PDB entry 7UTD | electron microscopy, 2.19 A resolution | chains A and B of the 20 polymer chains in the assembly

[Chain A]
Protein: Hydrogenase-2, large subunit
From: Mycolicibacterium smegmatis MC2 155
Notes: EC 1.12.99.6
Reference sequence: A0QUM7 (A0QUM7_MYCS2); residues 4-516 here = UniProt positions 4-516
Amino-acid sequence (513 residues; numbered 4 to 516; the number before each row is that of its first residue):
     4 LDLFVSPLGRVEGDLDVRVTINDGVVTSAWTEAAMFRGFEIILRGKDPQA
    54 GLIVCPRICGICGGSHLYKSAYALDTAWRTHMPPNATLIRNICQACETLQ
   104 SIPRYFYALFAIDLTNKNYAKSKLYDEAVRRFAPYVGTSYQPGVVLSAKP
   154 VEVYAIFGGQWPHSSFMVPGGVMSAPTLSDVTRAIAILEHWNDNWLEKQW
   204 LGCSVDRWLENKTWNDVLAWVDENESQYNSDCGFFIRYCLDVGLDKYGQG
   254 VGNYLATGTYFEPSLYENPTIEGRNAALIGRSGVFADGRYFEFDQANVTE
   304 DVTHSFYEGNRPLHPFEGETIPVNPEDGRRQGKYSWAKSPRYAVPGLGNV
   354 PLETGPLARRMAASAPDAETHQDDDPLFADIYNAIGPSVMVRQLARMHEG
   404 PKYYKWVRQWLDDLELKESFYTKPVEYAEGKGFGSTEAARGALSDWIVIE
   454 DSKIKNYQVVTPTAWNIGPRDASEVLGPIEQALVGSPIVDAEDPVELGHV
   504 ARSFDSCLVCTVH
Differences from the reference sequence: conflict His166 (His in A0QUM7)
Modified residues: His166 (D-histidine; DHI)
Bound ions: Mg2+: Glu43, Val462; nickel (III) ion: Cys62, Cys65, Cys510, Cys513; carbonmonoxide-(dicyano) iron Fe: Cys65, Cys513
Residues lining bound ligands: carbonmonoxide-(dicyano) iron (FCO): Cys65, His69, Ala441, Ala442, Arg443, Gly444, Leu446, Thr464, Pro465, Thr466, Cys510, Cys513

[Chain B]
Protein: Hydrogenase-2, small subunit
From: Mycolicibacterium smegmatis MC2 155
Notes: EC 1.12.99.6
Reference sequence: I7G634 (I7G634_MYCS2); numbering as in UniProt (aligned over 2-323)
Amino-acid sequence (369 residues; numbered -45 to 323; the number before each row is that of its first residue; numbers below 1 keep their minus sign (Met-45 is residue -45)):
   -45 MSAWSHPQFEKGGGSGGGSGGSAWSHPQFEKSGGGGGENLYFQGSGGASV
     5 LWFQGGACSGNTMSFLNADEPNVVDLIVDFGLDLLWHPSLGLELGNNAQK
    55 VFWDCAKGERPLDIFVFEGTVIEAPNGTGQMDMFAGRPMKDWVTDLAGAA
   105 QIVVAIGDCACFGGIPAMEPNPSGSTGLQFHKREKGGFLGPDFRSKMGLP
   155 VINVPGCPAHPDWITQILVALATGRAGDITLDDLHRPETFFKTFTQTGCT
   205 RVQFFEYKQSTLSFGEGTRTGCLFYEFGCRGPMTHSPCNRILWNRQSSKT
   255 RAGMPCLGCTEPEFPHFDLAPGTVFKTQKVSGMIPKEVPEGTDHLTYMGL
   305 AAAARIAAPQWSKEDMFVV
Not modelled in the structure: -45 to 1
Differences from the reference sequence: initiating methionine (-45); expression tag (-44 to 1)
Bound ions: 3Fe-4S cluster Fe site 1: Cys12, Cys113, Cys161; 3Fe-4S cluster Fe site 2: Cys203, Cys226, Cys233; 3Fe-4S cluster Fe site 3: Cys242, Cys260, Cys263
Residues lining bound ligands:
  - 3Fe-4S cluster (F3S), molecule 1: Ala11, Cys12, Ser13, Gly14, Asn15, Glu72, Gly73, Gly111, Asp112, Cys113, Gly160, Cys161, Pro162
  - 3Fe-4S cluster (F3S), molecule 2: Trp167, Thr199, Thr238, Ser240, Cys242, Trp247, Lys253, Thr254, Cys260, Leu261, Gly262, Cys263, Thr264
  - 3Fe-4S cluster (F3S), molecule 3: Thr199, Gln200, Cys203, Arg205, Val206, Phe209, Cys226, Leu227, Phe228, Cys233, Gly235, Pro236, Thr254
  - menaquinone-9 (MQ9): Phe209, Lys212, Gln213, Ser214, Cys226, Phe228, Tyr229, Met287, Pro289, Leu299, Tyr301, Met302, Gly303, Ala305, Ala306, Arg309
From the paper describing this entry:
  - binding site for menaquinone-9: Lys212, Tyr229, Tyr301

[Chain A / chain B interface]
Pairs across the interface (185; chain A residue first):
  Val8(A) - Leu48(B)  hydrophobic
  Val8(A) - Gly49(B)
  Ser9(A) - Gly49(B)
  Ser9(A) - Gln53(B)  hydrogen bond (backbone-side chain)
  Ser9(A) - Ala89(B)  hydrogen bond (side chain-backbone)
  Ser9(A) - Gly90(B)
  Pro10(A) - Trp40(B)  hydrophobic
  Pro10(A) - Leu48(B)
  Pro10(A) - Gly49(B)  hydrogen bond (backbone-backbone)
  Pro10(A) - Ala52(B)
  Pro10(A) - Phe56(B)  hydrophobic
  Pro10(A) - Phe88(B)  hydrophobic
  Pro10(A) - Ala89(B)
  Gly12(A) - Pro42(B)
  Arg13(A) - Pro42(B)  hydrogen bond (backbone-backbone)
  Arg13(A) - Ser43(B)
  Arg13(A) - Leu44(B)
  Arg13(A) - Gly45(B)  hydrogen bond (side chain-backbone)
  Arg13(A) - Leu46(B)  hydrogen bond (side chain-backbone)
  Glu15(A) - Ser13(B)  hydrogen bond
  Glu15(A) - Met17(B)
  Glu15(A) - Ser43(B)  hydrogen bond
  Asp17(A) - Gln8(B)
  Asp17(A) - Asp86(B)
  Asp17(A) - Phe88(B)
  Ala37(A) - Met85(B)
  Ala37(A) - Asp86(B)
  Ala37(A) - Met87(B)  hydrogen bond (backbone-backbone)
  Met38(A) - Gly9(B)
  Met38(A) - Gly10(B)
  Met38(A) - Ala11(B)
  Met38(A) - Ile76(B)  hydrophobic
  Met38(A) - Met85(B)
  Met38(A) - Asp86(B)
  Phe39(A) - Ile76(B)
  Phe39(A) - Met85(B)  hydrogen bond (backbone-backbone)
  Phe39(A) - Pro126(B)  hydrophobic
  Phe39(A) - Ser127(B)
  Arg40(A) - Gly10(B)
  Arg40(A) - Ala11(B)
  Arg40(A) - Cys12(B)
  Arg40(A) - Pro126(B)
  Gly41(A) - Pro126(B)
  Phe42(A) - Ile119(B)  hydrophobic
  Phe42(A) - Pro120(B)  hydrophobic
  Ile44(A) - Pro124(B)  hydrophobic
  Ile44(A) - Pro126(B)  hydrophobic
  Ile45(A) - Ile119(B)
  Ile45(A) - Pro120(B)
  Ile45(A) - Met122(B)  hydrophobic
  Ile45(A) - Pro124(B)
  Ile45(A) - Pro126(B)
  Gly48(A) - Pro275(B)
  Lys49(A) - Met122(B)
  Lys49(A) - Glu123(B)  hydrogen bond (side chain-backbone)
  Lys49(A) - Asp272(B)
  Lys49(A) - Leu273(B)
  Lys49(A) - Pro275(B)
  Asp50(A) - Leu273(B)  hydrogen bond (backbone-backbone)
  Asp50(A) - Ala274(B)
  Asp50(A) - Pro275(B)
  Asp50(A) - Gly276(B)  hydrogen bond (side chain-backbone)
  Asp50(A) - Thr277(B)
  Asp50(A) - Val278(B)
  Gln52(A) - Val278(B)
  Gln52(A) - Phe279(B)
  Gln52(A) - Lys280(B)
  Ala53(A) - Leu273(B)  hydrophobic
  Leu55(A) - Phe279(B)  hydrophobic
  Ile56(A) - Ile119(B)
  Ile56(A) - Leu261(B)  hydrophobic
  Ile56(A) - Leu273(B)  hydrophobic
  Ile56(A) - Val278(B)  hydrophobic
  Ile56(A) - Phe279(B)  hydrophobic
  Val57(A) - Leu273(B)  hydrophobic
  Arg60(A) - Cys12(B)
  Arg60(A) - Ile119(B)
  Arg60(A) - Cys161(B)  hydrogen bond (side chain-backbone)
  Arg60(A) - Phe268(B)
  Ile61(A) - Cys12(B)
  Cys62(A) - Cys12(B)
  Gly63(A) - Cys12(B)  hydrogen bond (backbone-backbone)
  Gly63(A) - Ser13(B)
  Gly63(A) - Gly14(B)
  Gly63(A) - Met17(B)
  Ile64(A) - Met17(B)
  Arg107(A) - Met17(B)  hydrogen bond (side chain-backbone)
  Arg107(A) - Leu20(B)
  Arg107(A) - Asn21(B)  hydrogen bond
  Ala111(A) - Ser43(B)
  Ala111(A) - Leu44(B)  hydrophobic
  Leu112(A) - Ser43(B)
  Ile115(A) - Leu44(B)
  Ile115(A) - Leu46(B)  hydrophobic
  Asp116(A) - Leu46(B)
  Tyr138(A) - Val28(B)
  Tyr138(A) - Ile31(B)  hydrophobic
  Tyr138(A) - Val32(B)
  Tyr138(A) - Leu38(B)
  Tyr138(A) - Leu44(B)  hydrogen bond (side chain-backbone)
  Tyr138(A) - Gly45(B)
  Gln144(A) - Val28(B)
  Val148(A) - Asn26(B)
  Val148(A) - Val28(B)  hydrophobic
  Ala151(A) - Asn21(B)
  Val154(A) - Asn21(B)
  Val154(A) - Asn248(B)
  Glu155(A) - Asn248(B)
  Glu155(A) - Gln250(B)  hydrogen bond
  Ala158(A) - Asn248(B)
  Ala158(A) - Ser251(B)
  Ile159(A) - Gln250(B)
  Gly161(A) - Ala256(B)
  Gly162(A) - Trp247(B)
  Gly162(A) - Ser251(B)
  Gly162(A) - Ser252(B)  hydrogen bond (backbone-backbone)
  Gly162(A) - Lys253(B)
  Gly162(A) - Ala256(B)
  Gln163(A) - Pro162(B)
  Gln163(A) - Trp247(B)
  Gln163(A) - Asn248(B)
  Gln163(A) - Lys253(B)  hydrogen bond
  Trp164(A) - Met17(B)  hydrophobic
  Trp164(A) - Asn21(B)  hydrogen bond (backbone-side chain)
  Trp164(A) - Asn248(B)  hydrogen bond (backbone-side chain)
  Pro165(A) - Gly14(B)
  Pro165(A) - Met17(B)  hydrophobic
  Pro165(A) - Ser18(B)
  Pro165(A) - Asn21(B)
  Pro165(A) - Pro162(B)
  His166(A) - Cys12(B)
  His166(A) - Cys161(B)
  His166(A) - Pro162(B)
  His166(A) - Lys253(B)
  Ser167(A) - Met258(B)
  Ser168(A) - Met258(B)  hydrogen bond (backbone-side chain)
  Ser168(A) - Phe279(B)
  Val171(A) - Phe279(B)  hydrophobic
  Val175(A) - Phe218(B)
  Val175(A) - Gly219(B)  hydrogen bond (backbone-backbone)
  Met176(A) - Phe218(B)  hydrophobic
  Met176(A) - Gly219(B)  hydrogen bond (backbone-backbone)
  Met176(A) - Thr222(B)  hydrogen bond (backbone-side chain)
  Met176(A) - Gly257(B)
  Met176(A) - Met258(B)  hydrophobic
  Met176(A) - Phe279(B)  hydrophobic
  Ser177(A) - Gly219(B)
  Ser177(A) - Thr222(B)
  Ser177(A) - Ala256(B)
  Ala178(A) - Gly219(B)
  Ala178(A) - Glu220(B)
  Ala178(A) - Thr222(B)
  Ala178(A) - Arg223(B)  hydrogen bond (backbone-side chain)
  Pro179(A) - Arg223(B)  hydrogen bond (backbone-side chain)
  Thr180(A) - Arg223(B)
  Thr180(A) - Phe321(B)
  Thr180(A) - Val322(B)
  Leu181(A) - Val323(B)
  Arg186(A) - Gln250(B)
  Ile190(A) - Gln250(B)
  Pro325(A) - Met85(B)  hydrophobic
  Asn327(A) - Pro79(B)
  Asn327(A) - Asn80(B)
  Pro328(A) - Gln84(B)
  Glu329(A) - Gln84(B)
  Trp339(A) - Met85(B)  hydrophobic
  Leu419(A) - Arg223(B)
  Leu419(A) - Val323(B)
  Lys420(A) - Val323(B)
  Ser422(A) - Glu220(B)  hydrogen bond
  Phe423(A) - Gly219(B)
  Phe423(A) - Glu220(B)  hydrogen bond (backbone-side chain)
  Phe423(A) - Arg223(B)
  Tyr424(A) - Phe218(B)
  Tyr424(A) - Gly219(B)
  Tyr424(A) - Glu220(B)
  Glu429(A) - Lys280(B)  salt bridge
  Ser455(A) - Pro275(B)
  Lys456(A) - Pro275(B)
  Glu495(A) - Asn51(B)
  Asp496(A) - Leu48(B)
  Pro497(A) - Leu48(B)
  Arg505(A) - Leu48(B)
  Val512(A) - Ala11(B)
  Val512(A) - Cys12(B)
Also at the interface, not in a pair above, chain A (87 interface residues in all): Leu11, Val14, Gly16, Gln103, Pro137, Val139, Tyr143, Val147, Phe160, Phe169
Also at the interface, not in a pair above, chain B (79 interface residues in all): Val27, Asn50, Ser217, Pro259

[Overview]
87 residues of chain A face 79 of chain B across their interface; the contacts include 31 hydrogen bonds and 1
salt bridge. Among the polar pairs are Glu429(A)-Lys280(B), Ser9(A)-Gln53(B) and Ser9(A)-Ala89(B). Ligands of
chain A: carbonmonoxide-(dicyano) iron. The paper reports a binding site for menaquinone-9 at Lys212(B),
Tyr229(B) and Tyr301(B).
Chain A is Hydrogenase-2, large subunit and chain B is Hydrogenase-2, small subunit, both from
Mycolicibacterium smegmatis MC2 155; the structure, The 2.19-angstrom CryoEM structure of the
[NiFe]-hydrogenase Huc from Mycobacterium smegmatis - Complex minus stalk, was determined by electron
microscopy together with 7UUR, 7UUS and 8DQV from the same study.
